Entry 8CB0 (X-ray diffraction, 2.50 A resolution); this record covers chain A.

[Chain A]
Molecule: Putative ferric reductase
From: Cylindrospermum stagnale
Reference sequence: K9WT99 (K9WT99_9NOST); residues 413-693 here = UniProt positions 413-693
Chain sequence (283 residues; each row starts with the number of its first residue):
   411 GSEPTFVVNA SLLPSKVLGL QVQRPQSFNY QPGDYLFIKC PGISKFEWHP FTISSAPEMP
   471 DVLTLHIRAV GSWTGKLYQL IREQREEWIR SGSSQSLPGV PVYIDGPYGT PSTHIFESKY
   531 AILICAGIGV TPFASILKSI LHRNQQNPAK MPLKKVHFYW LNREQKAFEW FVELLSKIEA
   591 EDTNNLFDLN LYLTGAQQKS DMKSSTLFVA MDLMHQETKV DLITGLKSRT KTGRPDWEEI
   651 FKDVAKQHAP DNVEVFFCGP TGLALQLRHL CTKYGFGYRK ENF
Unresolved in the structure: 605-631
Sequence notes: expression tag (411-412)
Small-molecule neighbours:
  - FAD (flavin-adenine dinucleotide): Tyr-445, His-459, Pro-460, Phe-461, Thr-462, His-476, Ile-477, Arg-478, Val-480, Gly-481, Ser-482, Trp-483, Thr-484, Gly-485, Ile-538, Thr-541
  - NADP (NAP; NADP nicotinamide-adenine-dinucleotide phosphate): Ala-536, Gly-537, Ile-538, Gly-539, Leu-571, Asn-572, Arg-573, Thr-604, Phe-667, Cys-668, Gly-669, Pro-670, Thr-671, Gly-672, Leu-673, Gln-676, Glu-691, Asn-692
  - U4F (15-(1,4-dioxa-8-azaspiro[4.5]decan-8-yl)-14-azatetracyclo[7.7.1.02,7.013,17]heptadeca-1(16),2(7),3,5,9,11,13(17),14-octaen-8-one): Thr-462, Ile-538, Gly-539, Thr-541, Pro-542, Cys-668, Glu-691, Phe-693

[Summary]
Chain A binds flavin-adenine dinucleotide, compound U4F and NADP.
Chain A is Putative ferric reductase (Cylindrospermum stagnale); the structure, Crystal structure of
dehydrogenase domain of Cylindrospermum stagnale NADPH-Oxidase 5 (NOX5) in complex with M41 and ..., was
determined by X-ray diffraction (same publication as 8CAK, 8CAL, 8CAO and 8CAP).
